PDB entry 2FFD | X-ray diffraction, 2.89 A resolution | chains A and B of the 5 polymer chains in the assembly

[Chain A]
Molecule: Fibrinogen alpha/alpha-E Chain
From: Homo sapiens
UniProt: P02671 (FIBA_HUMAN); residues 126-191 here correspond to UniProt positions 145-210 (UniProt number = residue number + 19)
Chain sequence (66 residues; row label = number of the first residue in the row):
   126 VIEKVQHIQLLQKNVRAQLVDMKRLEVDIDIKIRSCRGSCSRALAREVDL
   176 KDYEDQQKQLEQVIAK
Unresolved in the structure: 191

[Chain B]
Molecule: Fibrinogen beta chain
From: Homo sapiens
UniProt: P02675 (FIBB_HUMAN); residues 149-461 here correspond to UniProt positions 187-499 (UniProt number = residue number + 38)
Chain sequence (313 residues; numbered 149 to 461; the number before each row is that of its first residue):
   149 HQLYIDETVNSNIPTNLRVLRSILENLRSKIQKLESDVSAQMEYCRTPCT
   199 VSCNIPVVSGKECEEIIRKGGETSEMYLIQPDSSVKPYRVYCDMNTENGG
   249 WTVIQNRQDGSVDFGRKWDPYKQGFGNVATNTDGKNYCGLPGEYWLGNDK
   299 ISQLTRMGPTELLIEMEDWKGDKVKAHYGGFTVQNEANKYQISVNKYRGT
   349 AGNALMDGASQLMGENRTMTIHNGMFFSTYDRDNDGWLTSDPRKQCSKED
   399 GGGWWYNRCHAANPNGRYYWGGQYTWDMAKHGTDDGVVWMNWKGSWYSMR
   449 KMSMKIRPFFPQQ
Unresolved in the structure: 149-156, 460-461
Cystine bridges: Cys201-Cys286, Cys211-Cys240, Cys394-Cys407
Covalently attached groups: N-acetylglucosamine (NAG) linked to Asn364
Metal / ion sites: Ca2+: Asp381, Asp383, Trp385

[Chain A / chain B interface]
Residue-residue contacts (70):
  Gln137(A) with Asn164(B), hydrogen bond
  Val140(A) with Leu172(B), hydrophobic
  Gln143(A) with Leu172(B); Leu175(B)
  Leu144(A) with Ile171(B), hydrophobic; Leu175(B), hydrophobic
  Met147(A) with Leu175(B), hydrophobic; Lys178(B); Ile179(B), hydrophobic; Leu182(B), hydrophobic
  Lys148(A) with Asp425(B), salt bridge
  Arg149(A) with Trp424(B), hydrogen bond (side chain-backbone); Asp425(B), hydrogen bond (side chain-backbone); Met426(B); Ala427(B), hydrogen bond (side chain-backbone); Gly430(B)
  Glu151(A) with Leu182(B)
  Val152(A) with Tyr417(B), hydrophobic; Met426(B), hydrophobic
  Asp153(A) with Arg415(B), salt bridge; Lys428(B), salt bridge
  Ile154(A) with Leu182(B), hydrophobic
  Ile156(A) with Arg415(B); Tyr416(B)
  Lys157(A) with Arg415(B)
  Ile158(A) with Asp185(B); Gln189(B)
  Arg159(A) with Gly258(B); Ser259(B); Trp418(B)
  Ser160(A) with Gly258(B), hydrogen bond (backbone-backbone); Ser259(B); Asp261(B)
  Cys161(A) with Gln189(B); Cys193(B), hydrophobic; Ser259(B)
  Arg162(A) with Asp257(B), salt bridge; Ser259(B)
  Gly163(A) with Cys197(B), hydrogen bond (backbone-side chain); Ser259(B), hydrogen bond (backbone-backbone); Asn275(B), hydrogen bond (backbone-side chain)
  Ser164(A) with Pro196(B); Cys197(B), hydrogen bond (backbone-backbone)
  Cys165(A) with Cys193(B), disulfide; Thr195(B); Pro196(B); Cys197(B)
  Ser166(A) with Tyr192(B), hydrogen bond (side chain-backbone); Thr195(B), hydrogen bond (backbone-backbone); Pro196(B); Cys197(B)
  Arg167(A) with Gln189(B); Tyr192(B), hydrogen bond
  Ala168(A) with Gln189(B)
  Leu169(A) with Asp185(B); Ala188(B), hydrophobic; Gln189(B)
  Arg171(A) with Leu182(B); Asp185(B), salt bridge
  Asp177(A) with Asn174(B), hydrogen bond; Lys178(B)
  Tyr178(A) with Leu175(B), hydrophobic; Lys178(B)
  Gln181(A) with Ile171(B); Asn174(B), hydrogen bond
  Gln184(A) with Val167(B)
  Leu185(A) with Leu168(B), hydrophobic; Ile171(B), hydrophobic
  Val188(A) with Thr163(B); Asn164(B), hydrogen bond (backbone-side chain)
Interface residues without a listed pair, chain A (40 interface residues in all): Lys129, Val130, Ile133, Leu136, Val145, Leu150, Glu172, Gln182
Interface residues without a listed pair, chain B (39 interface residues in all): Ile161, Leu165, Lys181, Val186, Val260
Disulfides between the chains: Cys165(A)-Cys193(B)

[Overview]
40 residues of chain A face 39 of chain B across their interface; the contacts include 1 disulfide bond, 15
hydrogen bonds and 5 salt bridges. Polar contacts include Lys148(A)-Asp425(B), Asp153(A)-Arg415(B) and
Asp153(A)-Lys428(B). N-acetylglucosamine is covalently linked to Asn364(B).
Here chain A is Fibrinogen alpha/alpha-E Chain and chain B is Fibrinogen beta chain, both from Homo sapiens.
Entry 2FFD (Fibrinogen Fragment D with "A" knob peptide mimic GPRVVE) was determined by X-ray diffraction.
